8G8N - chains A and C of the 3 polymer chains in the assembly; structure by X-ray diffraction, 3.00 A resolution.

[Chain A]
Molecule: Fab heavy chain
From: Homo sapiens
Notes: antibody fragment or engineered binder
Amino-acid sequence (222 residues; numbered 1 to 222; the number before each row is that of its first residue):
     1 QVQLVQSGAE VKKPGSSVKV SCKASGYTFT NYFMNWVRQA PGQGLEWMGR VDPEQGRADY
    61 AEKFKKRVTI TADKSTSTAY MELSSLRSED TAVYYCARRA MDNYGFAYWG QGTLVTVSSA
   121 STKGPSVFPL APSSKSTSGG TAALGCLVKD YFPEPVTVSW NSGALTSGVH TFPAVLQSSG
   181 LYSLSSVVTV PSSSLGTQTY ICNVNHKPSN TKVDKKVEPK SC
Disordered / not traced: 134-139, 220-222
Cystine bridges: C22-C96, C146-C202

[Chain C]
Molecule: Cys-pro-gly-lys-gly-leu-pro-ser-cys
Amino-acid sequence (9 residues; each row starts with the number of its first residue):
     1 CPGKGLPSC
Cystine bridges: C1-C9

[Interface between chain A and chain C]
Pairs across the interface - 19 pairs, chain A then chain C:
  T30(A) - K4(C)  hydrogen bond (backbone-side chain)
  N31(A) - K4(C)
  F33(A) - G3(C)
  F33(A) - K4(C)
  R50(A) - C1(C)  hydrogen bond (side chain-backbone)
  R50(A) - P2(C)  hydrogen bond (side chain-backbone)
  R50(A) - G3(C)
  D52(A) - K4(C)  salt bridge
  E54(A) - K4(C)  salt bridge
  R99(A) - K4(C)  hydrogen bond (side chain-backbone)
  R99(A) - G5(C)
  R99(A) - L6(C)
  N103(A) - L6(C)
  Y104(A) - C1(C)
  Y104(A) - P2(C)  hydrophobic
  Y104(A) - G3(C)
  Y104(A) - L6(C)
  Y104(A) - S8(C)
  Y104(A) - C9(C)
Also at the interface, not in a pair above, chain A (13 interface residues in all): Y32, Q55, M101, D102
From the paper, about this interface:
  - specific contacts: R50(A)-C1(C) (hydrogen bond), D52(A)-K4(C) (salt bridge), E54(A)-K4(C) (salt bridge)

[Summary]
13 residues of chain A and 8 residues of chain C are in contact; the contacts include 4 hydrogen bonds and 2
salt bridges. Among the polar pairs are D52(A)-K4(C), E54(A)-K4(C) and T30(A)-K4(C). The authors report a
hydrogen bond between R50(A) and C1(C); salt bridges between D52(A) and K4(C) and E54(A) and K4(C).
Chain A is Fab heavy chain (Homo sapiens) and chain C is Cys-pro-gly-lys-gly-leu-pro-ser-cys; the structure,
CTLA4 Fab with peptide, was determined by X-ray diffraction together with 8G2M from the same study.
